PDB entry 6RRD | electron microscopy, 3.10 A resolution | chains I and A of the 20 polymer chains in the assembly

[Chain I]
Protein: DNA-directed RNA polymerase I subunit RPA12
Organism: Saccharomyces cerevisiae
Reference sequence: P32529 (RPA12_YEAST); residue numbers follow UniProt; this construct covers 1-125
Amino-acid sequence (125 residues; numbered 1 to 125; the number before each row is that of its first residue):
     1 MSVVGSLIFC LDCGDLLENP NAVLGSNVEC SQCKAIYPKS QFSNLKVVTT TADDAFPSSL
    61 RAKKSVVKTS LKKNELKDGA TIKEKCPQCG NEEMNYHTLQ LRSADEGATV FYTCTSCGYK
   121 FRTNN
Disordered / not traced: 1
UniProt features mapped onto this chain:
  - zinc finger: Cys10 to Cys33 (C4-type), Ile82 to Arg122 (TFIIS-type)
  - binding site (Zn(2+)): Cys10, Cys13, Cys30, Cys33, Cys86, Cys89, Cys114, Cys117
  - mutagenesis: Cys10 (C10S: Severe growth defect), Cys13 (C13S: No effect), Cys30 (C30S: Limited growth defect), Cys33 (C33S: No effect)

[Chain A]
Protein: DNA-directed RNA polymerase I subunit RPA190
Organism: Saccharomyces cerevisiae
Notes: EC 2.7.7.6
Reference sequence: P10964 (RPA1_YEAST); residue numbers follow UniProt; this construct covers 1-1664
Amino-acid sequence (1664 residues; numbered 1 to 1664; the number before each row is that of its first residue):
     1 MDISKPVGSE ITSVDFGILT AKEIRNLSAK QITNPTVLDN LGHPVSGGLY DLALGAFLRN
    61 LCSTCGLDEK FCPGHQGHIE LPVPCYNPLF FNQLYIYLRA SCLFCHHFRL KSVEVHRYAC
   121 KLRLLQYGLI DESYKLDEIT LGSLNSSMYT DDEAIEDNED EMDGEGSKQS KDISSTLLNE
   181 LKSKRSEYVD MAIAKALSDG RTTERGSFTA TVNDERKKLV HEFHKKLLSR GKCDNCGMFS
   241 PKFRKDGFTK IFETALNEKQ ITNNRVKGFI RQDMIKKQKQ AKKLDGSNEA SANDEESFDV
   301 GRNPTTRPKT GSTYILSTEV KNILDTVFRK EQCVLQYVFH SRPNLSRKLV KADSFFMDVL
   361 VVPPTRFRLP SKLGEEVHEN SQNQLLSKVL TTSLLIRDLN DDLSKLQKDK VSLEDRRVIF
   421 SRLMNAFVTI QNDVNAFIDS TKAQGRTSGK VPIPGVKQAL EKKEGLFRKH MMGKRVNYAA
   481 RSVISPDPNI ETNEIGVPPV FAVKLTYPEP VTAYNIAELR QAVINGPDKW PGATQIQNED
   541 GSLVSLIGMS VEQRKALANQ LLTPSSNVST HTLNKKVYRH IKNRDVVLMN RQPTLHKASM
   601 MGHKVRVLPN EKTLRLHYAN TGAYNADFDG DEMNMHFPQN ENARAEALNL ANTDSQYLTP
   661 TSGSPVRGLI QDHISAGVWL TSKDSFFTRE QYQQYIYGCI RPEDGHTTRS KIVTLPPTIF
   721 KPYPLWTGKQ IITTVLLNVT PPDMPGINLI SKNKIKNEYW GKGSLENEVL FKDGALLCGI
   781 LDKSQYGASK YGIVHSLHEV YGPEVAAKVL SVLGRLFTNY ITATAFTCGM DDLRLTAEGN
   841 KWRTDILKTS VDTGREAAAE VTNLDKDTPA DDPELLKRLQ EILRDNNKSG ILDAVTSSKV
   901 NAITSQVVSK CVPDGTMKKF PCNSMQAMAL SGAKGSNVNV SQIMCLLGQQ ALEGRRVPVM
   961 VSGKTLPSFK PYETDAMAGG YVKGRFYSGI KPQEYYFHCM AGREGLIDTA VKTSRSGYLQ
  1021 RCLTKQLEGV HVSYDNSIRD ADGTLVQFMY GGDAIDITKE SHMTQFEFCL DNYYALLKKY
  1081 NPSALIEHLD VESALKYSKK TLKYRKKHSK EPHYKQSVKY DPVLAKYNPA KYLGSVSENF
  1141 QDKLESFLDK NSKLFKSSDG VNEKKFRALM QLKYMRSLIN PGEAVGIIAS QSVGEPSTQM
  1201 TLNTFHFAGH GAANVTLGIP RLREIVMTAS AAIKTPQMTL PIWNDVSDEQ ADTFCKSISK
  1261 VLLSEVIDKV IVTETTGTSN TAGGNAARSY VIHMRFFDNN EYSEEYDVSK EELQNVISNQ
  1321 FIHLLEAAIV KEIKKQKRTT GPDIGVAVPR LQTDVANSSS NSKRLEEDND EEQSHKKTKQ
  1381 AVSYDEPDED EIETMREAEK SSDEEGIDSD KESDSDSEDE DVDMNEQINK SIVEANNNMN
  1441 KVQRDRQSAI ISHHRFITKY NFDDESGKWC EFKLELAADT EKLLMVNIVE EICRKSIIRQ
  1501 IPHIDRCVHP EPENGKRVLV TEGVNFQAMW DQEAFIDVDG ITSNDVAAVL KTYGVEAARN
  1561 TIVNEINNVF SRYAISVSFR HLDLIADMMT RQGTYLAFNR QGMETSTSSF MKMSYETTCQ
  1621 FLTKAVLDNE REQLDSPSAR IVVGKLNNVG TGSFDVLAKV PNAA
Disordered / not traced: 23, 142-171, 271-311, 407-416, 1154-1159, 1206-1213, 1279-1286, 1339-1432, 1664
UniProt features mapped onto this chain:
  - region: Pro992 to Glu1004 (Bridging helix)
  - binding site (Zn(2+)): Cys62, Cys65, Cys72, His75, Cys102, Cys105, Cys233, Cys236
  - binding site (Mg(2+)): Asp627, Asp629, Asp631
  - modified residue (Phosphoserine): Ser889, Ser1636

[Interface between chain I and chain A]
Pairs across the interface (104):
  Ser6(I) with Lys1482(A)
  Asn19(I) with Arg1288(A)
  Asn21(I) with Thr1276(A), hydrogen bond; Gly1277(A), hydrogen bond (side chain-backbone); Ala1478(A)
  Ala22(I) with Ala1478(A)
  Asn44(I) with Thr1275(A); Thr1276(A), hydrogen bond (side chain-backbone)
  Leu45(I) with Glu1274(A); Thr1275(A); Thr1276(A)
  Lys46(I) with Glu1274(A); Thr1275(A)
  Val47(I) with Val1272(A); Thr1273(A); Glu1274(A), hydrogen bond (backbone-backbone); Lys1482(A)
  Val48(I) with Ile1271(A), hydrophobic; Val1272(A); Thr1273(A)
  Thr49(I) with Val1270(A); Ile1271(A); Val1272(A), hydrogen bond (side chain-backbone); Val1486(A)
  Thr50(I) with Lys1269(A); Val1270(A); Ile1271(A)
  Thr51(I) with Val1270(A), hydrogen bond (backbone-backbone); Val1486(A); Glu1490(A), hydrogen bond
  Ala52(I) with Glu1490(A)
  Ala55(I) with Glu1490(A); Arg1494(A), hydrogen bond (backbone-side chain)
  Phe56(I) with Ser1264(A); Ile1267(A), hydrophobic; Glu1490(A); Cys1493(A), hydrophobic
  Ser58(I) with Glu1265(A); Tyr1306(A)
  Ser59(I) with Tyr1306(A), hydrogen bond
  Leu60(I) with Phe1297(A), hydrophobic; Glu1301(A); Tyr1302(A), hydrophobic; Glu1305(A); Tyr1306(A), hydrophobic
  Arg61(I) with Ile1267(A), hydrogen bond (side chain-backbone); Asp1268(A), hydrogen bond (side chain-backbone)
  Lys63(I) with Glu1305(A)
  Lys64(I) with Phe1297(A); Glu1301(A), salt bridge
  Ser65(I) with Glu881(A), hydrogen bond
  Val66(I) with Thr862(A); Asn863(A), hydrogen bond (backbone-side chain); Arg878(A); Glu881(A)
  Val67(I) with Val861(A); Thr862(A); Asn863(A); Arg878(A); Lys888(A)
  Lys68(I) with Glu860(A), salt bridge; Val861(A), hydrogen bond (backbone-backbone); Asn863(A); Ile891(A)
  Thr69(I) with Lys888(A)
  Leu71(I) with Ile891(A), hydrophobic; Ala894(A), hydrophobic; Val895(A), hydrophobic
  Lys73(I) with His1509(A), hydrogen bond; Pro1510(A), hydrogen bond (side chain-backbone); Glu1511(A)
  Asn74(I) with Glu1511(A), hydrogen bond
  Leu76(I) with Ala894(A)
  Asp78(I) with Ser897(A); Ser898(A)
  Thr81(I) with Ser905(A)
  Ile82(I) with Ser905(A)
  Lys83(I) with Val908(A); Ser909(A)
  Lys85(I) with Asn753(A), hydrogen bond (side chain-backbone); Lys754(A)
  Glu92(I) with Lys756(A), salt bridge
  Tyr96(I) with Val938(A), hydrophobic
  Leu99(I) with Leu1202(A), hydrophobic
  Gln100(I) with Gly1005(A)
  Leu101(I) with Thr1009(A), hydrogen bond (backbone-side chain); Lys1012(A)
  Arg102(I) with Gly1005(A); Leu1006(A); Thr1009(A), hydrogen bond (backbone-side chain)
  Ser103(I) with Leu1006(A); Thr1009(A)
  Ala104(I) with Leu1006(A)
  Asp105(I) with Asp629(A)
  Val110(I) with Ser936(A)
  Phe111(I) with Leu1202(A), hydrophobic
  Lys120(I) with Arg1572(A); Ala1574(A)
  Phe121(I) with Ala1574(A)
  Arg122(I) with Gln1199(A)
  Asn125(I) with Lys754(A); Gly932(A); Ala933(A), hydrogen bond (side chain-backbone); Gly935(A), hydrogen bond (side chain-backbone)
Interface residues without a listed pair, chain I (57 interface residues in all): Pro57, Gly79, His97, Thr98, Tyr112, Thr123, Asn124
Interface residues without a listed pair, chain A (73 interface residues in all): Lys783, Ile882, Asn887, Asn901, Pro913, Lys934, Phe1205, Thr1278, Thr1480, Val1489, Pro1512, Ser1571, Tyr1573

[In short]
Chain I and chain A form an interface of 57 and 73 residues respectively; the contacts include 22 hydrogen
bonds and 3 salt bridges. Polar contacts include Lys64(I)-Glu1301(A), Lys68(I)-Glu860(A) and
Glu92(I)-Lys756(A).
Here chain I is DNA-directed RNA polymerase I subunit RPA12 and chain A is DNA-directed RNA polymerase I
subunit RPA190, both from Saccharomyces cerevisiae. Entry 6RRD (RNA Polymerase I Pre-initiation complex DNA
opening intermediate 1) was determined by electron microscopy together with 6RQH, 6RQL, 6RQT, 6RUI, 6RUO and
6RWE from the same study.
